4QVQ - chains O and U of the 28 polymer chains in the assembly; structure by X-ray diffraction, 2.60 A resolution.

Chain O:
Protein: Proteasome subunit alpha type-2
From: Saccharomyces cerevisiae
Notes: EC 3.4.25.1; engineered mutation(s): M45I
UniProtKB: P23639 (PSA2_YEAST); residue numbers follow UniProt; this construct covers 1-250
Sequence (250 residues; row label = number of the first residue in the row):
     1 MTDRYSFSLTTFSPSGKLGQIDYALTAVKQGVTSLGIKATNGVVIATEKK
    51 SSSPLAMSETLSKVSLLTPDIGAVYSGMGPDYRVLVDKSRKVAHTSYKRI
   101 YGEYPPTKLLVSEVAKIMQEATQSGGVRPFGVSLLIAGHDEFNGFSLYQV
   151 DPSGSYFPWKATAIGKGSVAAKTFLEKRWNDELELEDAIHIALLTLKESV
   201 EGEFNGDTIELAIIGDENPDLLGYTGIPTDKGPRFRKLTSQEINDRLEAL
Curated features (UniProtKB/Swiss-Prot):
  - cross-link: Lys108 (Glycyl lysine isopeptide (Lys-Gly) (interchain with G-Cter in ubiquitin))

Chain U:
Protein: Proteasome subunit alpha type-1
From: Saccharomyces cerevisiae
Notes: EC 3.4.25.1
UniProtKB: P21243 (PSA1_YEAST); residues -8 to 243 here correspond to UniProt positions 1-252 (UniProt number = residue number + 9)
Sequence (252 residues; each row starts with the number of its first residue; numbers below 1 keep their minus sign (Met-8 is residue -8)):
    -8 MSGAAAASAAGYDRHITIFSPEGRLYQVEYAFKATNQTNINSLAVRGKDC
    42 TVVISQKKVPDKLLDPTTVSYIFCISRTIGMVVNGPIPDARNAALRAKAE
    92 AAEFRYKYGYDMPCDVLAKRMANLSQIYTQRAYMRPLGVILTFVSVDEEL
   142 GPSIYKTDPAGYYVGYKATATGPKQQEITTNLENHFKKSKIDHINEESWE
   192 KVVEFAITHMIDALGTEFSKNDLEVGVATKDKFFTLSAENIEERLVAIAE
   242 QD
Unresolved in the structure: -8 to 1, 243

Interface between chain O and chain U:
Pairs across the interface (63; chain O residue first):
  Asp3(O) - Tyr124(U)
  Tyr5(O) - Ile7(U)
  Tyr5(O) - Ala123(U)  hydrophobic
  Tyr5(O) - Tyr124(U)  hydrophobic
  Leu9(O) - Ile9(U)  hydrophobic
  Leu9(O) - Ala123(U)  hydrophobic
  Gln20(O) - Ile9(U)
  Gln20(O) - Phe10(U)  hydrogen bond (side chain-backbone)
  Tyr23(O) - Phe10(U)
  Tyr23(O) - Ser11(U)
  Tyr23(O) - Pro12(U)  hydrophobic
  Tyr23(O) - Gly14(U)
  Ala24(O) - Phe10(U)  hydrophobic
  Thr26(O) - Pro12(U)
  Thr26(O) - Glu13(U)
  Ala27(O) - Gly14(U)
  Ser52(O) - Tyr153(U)  hydrogen bond
  Pro54(O) - Lys158(U)
  Pro54(O) - Glu174(U)
  Leu55(O) - Tyr157(U)
  Leu55(O) - Lys158(U)  hydrogen bond (backbone-backbone)
  Leu55(O) - Ala159(U)
  Leu55(O) - Thr170(U)
  Leu55(O) - Leu173(U)  hydrophobic
  Leu55(O) - Phe177(U)  hydrophobic
  Ala56(O) - Gly156(U)
  Ala56(O) - Tyr157(U)  hydrophobic
  Met57(O) - Arg37(U)
  Met57(O) - Val155(U)
  Met57(O) - Gly156(U)  hydrogen bond (backbone-backbone)
  Met57(O) - Tyr157(U)
  Met57(O) - Lys158(U)
  Thr60(O) - Tyr146(U)
  Thr60(O) - Val155(U)
  Thr60(O) - Gly156(U)  hydrogen bond (side chain-backbone)
  Leu61(O) - Tyr153(U)  hydrophobic
  Met78(O) - Phe10(U)  hydrophobic
  Met78(O) - Leu16(U)  hydrophobic
  Pro80(O) - Gln117(U)
  Pro80(O) - Ala151(U)
  Pro80(O) - Gly152(U)
  Pro80(O) - Tyr153(U)
  Asp81(O) - Gln117(U)
  Arg83(O) - Ala113(U)  hydrogen bond (side chain-backbone)
  Arg83(O) - Asn114(U)
  Arg83(O) - Gly152(U)  hydrogen bond (side chain-backbone)
  Arg83(O) - Tyr154(U)
  Val84(O) - Asn114(U)
  Val84(O) - Gln117(U)
  Asp87(O) - Lys110(U)  salt bridge
  Asp87(O) - Asn114(U)
  Gly126(O) - Arg122(U)
  Gly126(O) - Ala123(U)  hydrogen bond (backbone-backbone)
  Val127(O) - Gln121(U)
  Val127(O) - Arg122(U)
  Arg128(O) - Thr8(U)
  Arg128(O) - Phe10(U)
  Arg128(O) - Leu16(U)
  Arg128(O) - Thr120(U)  hydrogen bond (side chain-backbone)
  Arg128(O) - Gln121(U)  hydrogen bond (backbone-backbone)
  Pro129(O) - Phe10(U)
  Phe130(O) - Gln121(U)
  Gly131(O) - Phe10(U)
Other interface residues (no listed pair), chain O (31 interface residues in all): Met1, Thr2, Ser53, Ala121
Other interface residues (no listed pair), chain U (34 interface residues in all): Thr160

Summary:
31 residues of chain O face 34 of chain U across their interface, with 10 hydrogen bonds and 1 salt bridge.
Polar contacts include Asp87(O)-Lys110(U), Gln20(O)-Phe10(U) and Ser52(O)-Tyr153(U).
Here chain O is Proteasome subunit alpha type-2 and chain U is Proteasome subunit alpha type-1, both from
Saccharomyces cerevisiae. Entry 4QVQ (yCP beta5-M45I mutant in complex with bortezomib) was determined by
X-ray diffraction together with 4QUX, 4QUY, 4QV0, 4QV1, 4QV3, 4QV4 and 42 further entries from the same study.
